Entry 9AXP (X-ray diffraction, 2.40 A resolution); this record covers chains A and B.

[Chain A]
Molecule: HY11-7E1_Hu3 Fab Heavy Chain
Organism: Mus musculus
Notes: antibody fragment or engineered binder
Sequence (226 residues; numbered 1 to 219 plus 7 insertion-coded residues; the number before each row is that of its first residue; a row labelled like 82A-82C holds insertion residues (82A, then the next letters in order)):
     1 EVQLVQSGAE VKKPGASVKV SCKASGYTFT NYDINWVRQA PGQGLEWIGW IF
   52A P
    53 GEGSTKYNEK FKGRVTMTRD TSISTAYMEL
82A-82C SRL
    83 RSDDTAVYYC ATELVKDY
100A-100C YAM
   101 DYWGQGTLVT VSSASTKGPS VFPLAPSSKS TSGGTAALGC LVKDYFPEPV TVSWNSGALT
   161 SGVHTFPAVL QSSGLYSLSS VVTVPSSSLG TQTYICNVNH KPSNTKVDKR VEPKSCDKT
Not modelled in the structure: 129-133, 188-192, 214-219
Modified / non-standard residues: Glu1 (pyroglutamic acid; PCA)
Disulfide bonds: Cys22-Cys92, Cys140-Cys196
Small-molecule neighbours: A1AH7 (methyl 1-{3-[(2-aminoethyl)amino]-3-oxopropyl}-4-(N-phenylpropanamido)piperidine-4-carboxylate): Asn35, Val37, Trp47, Ala93, Thr94, Glu95, Val97, Ala100B, Asp101, Trp103

[Chain B]
Molecule: HY11-7E1_Hu3 Fab Light Chain
Organism: Mus musculus
Notes: antibody fragment or engineered binder
Sequence (214 residues; numbered 1 to 214; the number before each row is that of its first residue):
     1 DIQMTQSPSS LSASVGDRVT ITCKASQNVG TNVAWFQQKP GKAPKALIYS ASYRYSGVPS
    61 RFSGSGSGTD FTLTISSLQP EDFATYYCQQ YNSYPLTFGQ GTKLEIKRTV AAPSVFIFPP
   121 SDEQLKSGTA SVVCLLNNFY PREAKVQWKV DNALQSGNSQ ESVTEQDSKD STYSLSSTLT
   181 LSKADYEKHK VYACEVTHQG LSSPVTKSFN RGEC
Not modelled in the structure: 213-214
Disulfide bonds: Cys23-Cys88, Cys134-Cys194
Small-molecule neighbours: A1AH7 (methyl 1-{3-[(2-aminoethyl)amino]-3-oxopropyl}-4-(N-phenylpropanamido)piperidine-4-carboxylate): Phe36, Tyr49, Tyr55, Gln89, Tyr91, Leu96, Phe98

[Interface between chain A and chain B]
Pairs across the interface (57):
  Gln39(A) - Gln38(B)  hydrogen bond
  Gln39(A) - Tyr87(B)  hydrogen bond
  Gln43(A) - Tyr87(B)
  Gly44(A) - Tyr87(B)
  Leu45(A) - Gln38(B)
  Leu45(A) - Pro44(B)  hydrophobic
  Leu45(A) - Tyr87(B)  hydrophobic
  Leu45(A) - Phe98(B)
  Trp47(A) - Tyr94(B)  hydrophobic
  Trp47(A) - Pro95(B)  hydrophobic
  Trp47(A) - Leu96(B)
  Trp50(A) - Tyr94(B)  hydrogen bond
  Asn60(A) - Pro95(B)
  Tyr91(A) - Lys42(B)
  Tyr91(A) - Ala43(B)  hydrophobic
  Glu95(A) - Tyr55(B)  hydrogen bond
  Tyr100A(A) - Ser56(B)
  Ala100B(A) - Tyr49(B)  hydrophobic
  Ala100B(A) - Tyr55(B)
  Ala100B(A) - Ser56(B)  hydrogen bond (backbone-backbone)
  Met100C(A) - Ser56(B)
  Asp101(A) - Ala46(B)  hydrogen bond (side chain-backbone)
  Asp101(A) - Tyr55(B)
  Trp103(A) - Phe36(B)  hydrophobic
  Trp103(A) - Pro44(B)  hydrogen bond (side chain-backbone)
  Gly104(A) - Ala43(B)
  Phe122(A) - Glu123(B)
  Phe122(A) - Gln124(B)
  Pro123(A) - Ser121(B)
  Leu124(A) - Phe118(B)
  Ala125(A) - Phe118(B)
  Ala137(A) - Phe116(B)  hydrophobic
  Ala137(A) - Phe118(B)
  Leu138(A) - Phe118(B)  hydrophobic
  Leu141(A) - Ser131(B)
  Lys143(A) - Ser131(B)
  His164(A) - Asn137(B)  hydrogen bond
  His164(A) - Asn138(B)
  His164(A) - Asp167(B)  salt bridge
  His164(A) - Ser174(B)  hydrogen bond
  Phe166(A) - Leu135(B)  hydrophobic
  Phe166(A) - Ser162(B)
  Phe166(A) - Thr164(B)
  Phe166(A) - Ser174(B)
  Phe166(A) - Leu175(B)
  Phe166(A) - Ser176(B)
  Pro167(A) - Ser162(B)  hydrogen bond (backbone-side chain)
  Pro167(A) - Val163(B)
  Pro167(A) - Thr164(B)
  Val169(A) - Gln160(B)
  Val169(A) - Glu161(B)
  Val169(A) - Ser162(B)
  Leu170(A) - Gln160(B)
  Gln171(A) - Gln160(B)
  Val181(A) - Leu135(B)  hydrophobic
  Thr183(A) - Asn137(B)  hydrogen bond
  Lys209(A) - Glu123(B)
Also at the interface, not in a pair above, chain A (39 interface residues in all): Asn35, Val37, Lys58, Pro126, Ser127, Thr135, Ser179
Also at the interface, not in a pair above, chain B (37 interface residues in all): Lys45, Ile117, Ser127, Val133, Thr178

[Overview]
39 residues of chain A face 37 of chain B across their interface, with 11 hydrogen bonds and 1 salt bridge.
Among the polar pairs are His164(A)-Asp167(B), Gln39(A)-Gln38(B) and Gln39(A)-Tyr87(B). Compound A1AH7 is
bound between chain A and chain B.
Chain A is HY11-7E1_Hu3 Fab Heavy Chain and chain B is HY11-7E1_Hu3 Fab Light Chain, both from Mus musculus;
the structure, Crystal Structure of HY11-7E1_Hu3 Fab in Complex with Carfentanil, was determined by X-ray
diffraction together with 9AXN, 9AXQ, 9AXR and 9AXS from the same study.
